7LJC - chains B and G of the 5 polymer chains in the assembly; structure by electron microscopy, 3.00 A resolution.

== Chain B ==
Molecule: Guanine nucleotide-binding protein G(I)/G(S)/G(T) subunit beta-1
From: Rattus norvegicus
UniProt: P54311 (GBB1_RAT); residues 2-340 here = UniProt positions 2-340
Chain sequence (353 residues; numbered -12 to 340; the number before each row is that of its first residue; numbers below 1 keep their minus sign (His-12 is residue -12)):
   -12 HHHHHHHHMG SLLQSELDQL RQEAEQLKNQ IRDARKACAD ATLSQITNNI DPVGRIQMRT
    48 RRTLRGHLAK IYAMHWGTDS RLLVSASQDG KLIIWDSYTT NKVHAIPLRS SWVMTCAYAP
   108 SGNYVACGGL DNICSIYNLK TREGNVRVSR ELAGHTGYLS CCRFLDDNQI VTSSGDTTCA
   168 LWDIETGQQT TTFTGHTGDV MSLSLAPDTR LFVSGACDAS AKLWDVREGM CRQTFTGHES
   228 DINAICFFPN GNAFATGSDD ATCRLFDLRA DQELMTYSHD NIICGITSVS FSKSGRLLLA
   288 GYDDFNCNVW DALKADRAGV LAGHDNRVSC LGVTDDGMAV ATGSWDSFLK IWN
Unresolved in the structure: -12 to 2
Construct notes: expression tag (-12 to 1)
Curated features (UniProtKB/Swiss-Prot):
  - modified residue: Ser2 (N-acetylserine), His266 (Phosphohistidine)

== Chain G ==
Molecule: Guanine nucleotide-binding protein G(I)/G(S)/G(O) subunit gamma-2
From: Bos taurus
UniProt: P63212 (GBG2_BOVIN); residue numbers follow UniProt; this construct covers 2-68
Chain sequence (67 residues; each row starts with the number of its first residue):
     2 ASNNTASIAQ ARKLVEQLKM EANIDRIKVS KAAADLMAYC EAHAKEDPLL TPVPASENPF
    62 REKKFFC
Unresolved in the structure: 2-5, 63-68
Curated features (UniProtKB/Swiss-Prot):
  - modified residue: Ala2 (N-acetylalanine), Cys68 (Cysteine methyl ester)
  - lipidation: Cys68 (S-geranylgeranyl cysteine)

== How chain B and chain G interact ==
Pairs across the interface (86; chain B residue first):
  Leu4(B) - Ala12(G)  hydrophobic
  Leu7(B) - Ile9(G)
  Leu7(B) - Ala12(G)  hydrophobic
  Leu7(B) - Arg13(G)
  Leu7(B) - Val16(G)
  Glu10(B) - Val16(G)
  Glu10(B) - Lys20(G)  salt bridge
  Ala11(B) - Leu19(G)
  Leu14(B) - Val16(G)
  Leu14(B) - Leu19(G)  hydrophobic
  Leu14(B) - Lys20(G)
  Ile18(B) - Leu19(G)  hydrophobic
  Ile18(B) - Glu22(G)
  Ile18(B) - Ala23(G)  hydrophobic
  Ile18(B) - Arg27(G)
  Ala21(B) - Arg27(G)
  Arg22(B) - Glu22(G)  salt bridge
  Cys25(B) - Arg27(G)
  Cys25(B) - Lys29(G)
  Cys25(B) - Val30(G)  hydrogen bond (backbone-backbone)
  Ala26(B) - Val30(G)  hydrophobic
  Asp27(B) - Lys29(G)  salt bridge
  Ala28(B) - Val30(G)
  Leu30(B) - Ala34(G)  hydrophobic
  Ile33(B) - Ser31(G)
  Ile33(B) - Ala34(G)  hydrophobic
  Ile33(B) - Met38(G)  hydrophobic
  Thr34(B) - Met38(G)
  Ile37(B) - Met38(G)  hydrophobic
  Val40(B) - Leu51(G)  hydrophobic
  Ile43(B) - Leu50(G)
  Ile43(B) - Leu51(G)
  Met45(B) - Leu50(G)  hydrophobic
  Arg48(B) - Arg62(G)
  Arg49(B) - Pro60(G)
  Arg49(B) - Phe61(G)  hydrogen bond (side chain-backbone)
  Ser84(B) - Phe61(G)
  Tyr85(B) - Pro60(G)
  Tyr85(B) - Phe61(G)  hydrophobic
  Met217(B) - Met21(G)  hydrophobic
  Cys218(B) - Gln18(G)  hydrogen bond
  Gln220(B) - Ile25(G)
  Thr221(B) - Glu22(G)
  Phe235(B) - Leu37(G)  hydrophobic
  Phe235(B) - Tyr40(G)  hydrophobic
  Phe235(B) - Cys41(G)  hydrophobic
  Pro236(B) - Tyr40(G)
  Asn237(B) - Leu37(G)
  Asn237(B) - Tyr40(G)
  Asn239(B) - Asp36(G)
  Leu252(B) - Leu37(G)  hydrophobic
  Asp254(B) - Ala33(G)
  Arg256(B) - Arg27(G)
  Arg256(B) - Ile28(G)  hydrogen bond (backbone-backbone)
  Arg256(B) - Asp36(G)  salt bridge
  Ala257(B) - Arg27(G)
  Ala257(B) - Ile28(G)
  Asp258(B) - Ile25(G)
  Asp258(B) - Arg27(G)  salt bridge
  Gln259(B) - Val30(G)
  Leu261(B) - Val30(G)  hydrophobic
  Leu261(B) - Leu37(G)  hydrophobic
  Ser279(B) - Asp48(G)  hydrogen bond
  Ser279(B) - Leu50(G)
  Lys280(B) - Glu47(G)
  Ser281(B) - Tyr40(G)
  Ser281(B) - His44(G)
  Ser281(B) - Asp48(G)  hydrogen bond
  Gly282(B) - Cys41(G)
  Arg283(B) - Cys41(G)
  Arg283(B) - Leu51(G)
  Leu284(B) - Leu50(G)
  Leu284(B) - Leu51(G)  hydrophobic
  Val320(B) - Leu50(G)  hydrophobic
  Asp323(B) - Pro49(G)
  Gly324(B) - Pro49(G)
  Gly324(B) - Leu50(G)
  Met325(B) - Pro49(G)  hydrophobic
  Met325(B) - Leu50(G)
  Met325(B) - Pro60(G)
  Met325(B) - Phe61(G)  hydrophobic
  Ala326(B) - Phe61(G)  hydrophobic
  Val327(B) - Leu50(G)  hydrophobic
  Ile338(B) - Phe61(G)  hydrophobic
  Asn340(B) - Asn59(G)  hydrogen bond
  Asn340(B) - Phe61(G)
Interface residues without a listed pair, chain B (57 interface residues in all): Trp63, Arg219, Ala240, Leu286, Leu300
Interface residues without a listed pair, chain G (35 interface residues in all): Ser8, Asp26

== Overview ==
57 residues of chain B and 35 residues of chain G are in contact; the contacts include 7 hydrogen bonds and 5
salt bridges. Polar pairs include Glu10(B)-Lys20(G), Arg22(B)-Glu22(G) and Asp27(B)-Lys29(G).
Here chain B is Guanine nucleotide-binding protein G(I)/G(S)/G(T) subunit beta-1 (Rattus norvegicus) and chain
G is Guanine nucleotide-binding protein G(I)/G(S)/G(O) subunit gamma-2 (Bos taurus). Entry 7LJC (Allosteric
modulator LY3154207 binding to SKF-81297-bound dopamine receptor 1 in complex with miniGs protein) was
determined by electron microscopy together with 7LJD from the same study.
